6FVU - chains H and I of the 47 polymer chains in the assembly; structure by electron microscopy, 4.50 A resolution (low resolution: residue-level contacts below are approximate; hydrogen-bond / salt-bridge calls are withheld).

Chain H:
Protein: 26S proteasome regulatory subunit 7 homolog
From: Saccharomyces cerevisiae (strain ATCC 204508 / S288c)
Reference sequence: P33299 (PRS7_YEAST); residues 42-467 here = UniProt positions 42-467
Amino-acid sequence (426 residues; row label = number of the first residue in the row):
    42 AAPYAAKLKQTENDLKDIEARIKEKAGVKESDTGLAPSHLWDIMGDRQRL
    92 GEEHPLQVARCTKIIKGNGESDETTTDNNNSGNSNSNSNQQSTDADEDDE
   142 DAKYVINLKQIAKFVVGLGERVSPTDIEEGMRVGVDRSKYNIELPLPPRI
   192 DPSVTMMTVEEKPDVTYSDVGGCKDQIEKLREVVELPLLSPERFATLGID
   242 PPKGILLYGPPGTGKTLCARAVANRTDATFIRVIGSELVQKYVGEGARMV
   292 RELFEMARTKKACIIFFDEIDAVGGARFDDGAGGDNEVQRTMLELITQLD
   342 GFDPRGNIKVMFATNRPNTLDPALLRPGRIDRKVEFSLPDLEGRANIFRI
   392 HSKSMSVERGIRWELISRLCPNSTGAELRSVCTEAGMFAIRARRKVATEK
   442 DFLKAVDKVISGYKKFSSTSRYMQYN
Ligand contacts:
  - ATP (adenosine-5'-triphosphate), molecule 1: Val211, Gly212, Gly213, Cys214, Lys215, Pro252, Gly253, Thr254, Gly255, Lys256, Thr257, Leu258, Arg261, Asn356, Ile388, His392, Gly416, Ala417, Arg420
  - ATP, molecule 2: Asp341, Ala364, Arg367, Arg370
Curated features (UniProtKB/Swiss-Prot):
  - binding site (ATP): Gly250 to Thr257
  - modified residue (Phosphoserine): Ser164, Ser231

Chain I:
Protein: 26S proteasome regulatory subunit 4 homolog
From: Saccharomyces cerevisiae (strain ATCC 204508 / S288c)
Reference sequence: P40327 (PRS4_YEAST); residues 54-437 here = UniProt positions 54-437
Amino-acid sequence (384 residues; each row starts with the number of its first residue):
    54 RCKLKLLRMERIKDHLLLEEEFVSNSEILKPFEKKQEEEKKQLEEIRGNP
   104 LSIGTLEEIIDDDHAIVTSPTMPDYYVSILSFVDKELLEPGCSVLLHHKT
   154 MSIVGVLQDDADPMVSVMKMDKSPTESYSDIGGLESQIQEIKESVELPLT
   204 HPELYEEMGIKPPKGVILYGAPGTGKTLLAKAVANQTSATFLRIVGSELI
   254 QKYLGDGPRLCRQIFKVAGENAPSIVFIDEIDAIGTKRYDSNSGGEREIQ
   304 RTMLELLNQLDGFDDRGDVKVIMATNKIETLDPALIRPGRIDRKILFENP
   354 DLSTKKKILGIHTSKMNLSEDVNLETLVTTKDDLSGADIQAMCTEAGLLA
   404 LRERRMQVTAEDFKQAKERVMKNKVEENLEGLYL
Ligand contacts: ATP (adenosine-5'-triphosphate): Glu179, Asp183, Ile184, Gly185, Gly186, Ala224, Pro225, Gly226, Thr227, Gly228, Lys229, Thr230, Leu231, Leu232, Ile361, Ile364, His365, Gly389, Ala390, Gln393
Curated features (UniProtKB/Swiss-Prot):
  - binding site (ATP): Gly223 to Thr230
  - cross-link (Glycyl lysine isopeptide (Lys-Gly)): Lys234 (interchain with G-Cter in ubiquitin), Lys255 (interchain with G-Cter in ubiquitin), Lys290 (interchain with G-Cter in ubiquitin)
  - mutagenesis: Lys229 (K229Q: 73% loss of ATPase activity)
Reported in the primary citation:
  - mutagenesis - R407C: unchanged growth

How chain H and chain I interact:
Residue-residue contacts (153):
  Lys48(H) - Leu57(I)
  Lys48(H) - Leu60(I)
  Gln51(H) - Leu60(I)
  Gln51(H) - Arg64(I)
  Asn54(H) - Arg64(I)
  Asp55(H) - Arg64(I)
  Asp55(H) - Asp67(I)
  Asp55(H) - His68(I)
  Asp58(H) - His68(I)
  Asp58(H) - Leu71(I)
  Ala61(H) - Leu71(I)
  Arg62(H) - Asp67(I)
  Arg62(H) - Leu70(I)
  Arg62(H) - Leu71(I)
  Arg62(H) - Glu74(I)
  Glu65(H) - Leu71(I)
  Glu65(H) - Glu74(I)
  Glu65(H) - Phe75(I)
  Glu65(H) - Asn78(I)
  Lys66(H) - Glu74(I)
  Val69(H) - Asn78(I)
  Val69(H) - Ile81(I)
  Glu71(H) - Lys93(I)
  Ser72(H) - Leu160(I)
  Asp73(H) - Phe135(I)
  Asp73(H) - Leu160(I)
  Thr74(H) - Phe135(I)
  Thr74(H) - Val136(I)
  Thr74(H) - Leu140(I)
  Thr74(H) - Gly158(I)
  Thr74(H) - Val159(I)
  Gly75(H) - Asp137(I)
  Gly75(H) - Leu140(I)
  Ser79(H) - Phe135(I)
  Ser79(H) - Val136(I)
  His80(H) - Glu92(I)
  Trp82(H) - Asp116(I)
  Trp82(H) - Ile132(I)
  Trp82(H) - Leu133(I)
  Trp82(H) - Ser134(I)
  Trp82(H) - Val136(I)
  Asp83(H) - Leu96(I)
  Asp83(H) - Ile99(I)
  Asp83(H) - Ser134(I)
  Asp83(H) - Phe135(I)
  Gly86(H) - Leu133(I)
  Gly86(H) - Ser134(I)
  Asp87(H) - Ile99(I)
  Asp87(H) - Ser134(I)
  Arg90(H) - Ile99(I)
  Arg90(H) - His150(I)
  Arg90(H) - Thr153(I)
  Glu94(H) - Tyr129(I)
  His95(H) - Tyr129(I)
  His95(H) - Val130(I)
  His95(H) - Ser131(I)
  His95(H) - Thr153(I)
  His95(H) - Met154(I)
  Pro96(H) - Tyr128(I)
  Pro96(H) - Tyr129(I)
  Pro96(H) - Met154(I)
  Leu97(H) - Tyr128(I)
  Leu97(H) - Tyr129(I)
  Gln98(H) - Pro126(I)
  Gln98(H) - Asp127(I)
  Lys150(H) - Met125(I)
  Lys150(H) - Asp127(I)
  Gln151(H) - Met125(I)
  Gln151(H) - Pro126(I)
  Arg173(H) - Ile119(I)
  Arg178(H) - Tyr128(I)
  Leu187(H) - Tyr129(I)
  Ile191(H) - Glu111(I)
  Met197(H) - Glu111(I)
  Met198(H) - Pro143(I)
  Pro204(H) - Asp318(I)
  Gly253(H) - Arg340(I)
  Arg261(H) - Gly315(I)
  Arg273(H) - Phe316(I)
  Ile275(H) - Glu308(I)
  Ile275(H) - Asn311(I)
  Ile275(H) - Phe316(I)
  Ser277(H) - Pro261(I)
  Ser277(H) - Arg304(I)
  Ser277(H) - Leu307(I)
  Ser277(H) - Glu308(I)
  Glu278(H) - Arg262(I)
  Glu278(H) - Arg265(I)
  Glu278(H) - Glu308(I)
  Val280(H) - Gly258(I)
  Val280(H) - Arg304(I)
  Gln281(H) - Gly258(I)
  Lys282(H) - Tyr256(I)
  Lys282(H) - Leu257(I)
  Lys282(H) - Asp259(I)
  Met290(H) - Arg262(I)
  Asp309(H) - Phe316(I)
  Glu310(H) - Leu310(I)
  Glu310(H) - Asn311(I)
  Ala313(H) - Arg300(I)
  Ala313(H) - Arg304(I)
  Ala313(H) - Leu307(I)
  Asp326(H) - Arg300(I)
  Val329(H) - Arg304(I)
  Met333(H) - Arg300(I)
  Ser395(H) - Ile213(I)
  Met396(H) - Met211(I)
  Met396(H) - Ile213(I)
  Ser397(H) - Glu210(I)
  Ser397(H) - Met211(I)
  Arg420(H) - Ile213(I)
  Cys423(H) - Ile213(I)
  Thr424(H) - Ile213(I)
  Thr424(H) - Lys214(I)
  Thr424(H) - Asp345(I)
  Glu425(H) - Asp345(I)
  Glu425(H) - Arg346(I)
  Gly427(H) - Met211(I)
  Met428(H) - Glu196(I)
  Met428(H) - Asp345(I)
  Met428(H) - Arg346(I)
  Phe429(H) - Arg346(I)
  Ile431(H) - Tyr208(I)
  Ile431(H) - Met211(I)
  Arg432(H) - Gln192(I)
  Arg432(H) - Glu196(I)
  Arg432(H) - Arg346(I)
  Arg434(H) - Leu207(I)
  Lys436(H) - Glu210(I)
  Lys436(H) - Met211(I)
  Lys449(H) - Glu193(I)
  Lys449(H) - Arg346(I)
  Lys449(H) - Lys347(I)
  Gly453(H) - Lys347(I)
  Tyr454(H) - Pro341(I)
  Phe457(H) - Tyr222(I)
  Phe457(H) - Ile331(I)
  Phe457(H) - Glu332(I)
  Phe457(H) - Ile339(I)
  Ser459(H) - Pro336(I)
  Ser459(H) - Ile339(I)
  Arg462(H) - Glu332(I)
  Arg462(H) - Leu334(I)
  Arg462(H) - Pro336(I)
  Tyr463(H) - Pro336(I)
  Met464(H) - Thr333(I)
  Met464(H) - Asp335(I)
  Gln465(H) - Gln303(I)
  Gln465(H) - Leu307(I)
  Tyr466(H) - Glu299(I)
  Tyr466(H) - Gln303(I)
  Asn467(H) - Arg300(I)
  Asn467(H) - Gln303(I)
Also at the interface, not in a pair above, chain H (101 interface residues in all): Tyr45, Leu76, Gln89, Gly92, Val99, Leu185, Pro188, Pro193, Ser194, Glu201, Pro252, Thr257, Val274, Asp312, Ala323, Asn356, His392, Ala417, Glu418, Ser421, Arg435, Ser452, Lys456, Ser458
Also at the interface, not in a pair above, chain I (96 interface residues in all): Lys56, Leu82, Glu98, Arg100, Glu110, Ile113, Ser155, Ser197, Gly212, Pro216, Asn295, Met306, Gln312, Asp317, Ala337, Ile344, Leu349

Overview:
Chain H and chain I form an interface of 101 and 96 residues respectively. Ligands of chain H: ATP. Bound to
chain I: ATP. UniProt lists 8 ATP-binding residues on chain H; 8 ATP-binding residues and one mutagenesis site
on chain I. From the paper: R407C of chain I leaves growth unchanged.
Here chain H is 26S proteasome regulatory subunit 7 homolog and chain I is 26S proteasome regulatory subunit 4
homolog, both from Saccharomyces cerevisiae (strain ATCC 204508 / S288c). Entry 6FVU (26S proteasome, s2
state) was determined by electron microscopy, deposited together with 6FVW, 6FVT, 6FVV, 6FVX and 6FVY.
